Entry 4Q5S (X-ray diffraction, 3.00 A resolution); this record covers chains D and E of the 9 polymer chains in the assembly.

[Chain D]
Name: DNA-directed RNA polymerase subunit beta'
Organism: Thermus thermophilus
Notes: EC 2.7.7.6
UniProt: Q8RQE8 (RPOC_THET8); residue numbers follow UniProt; this construct covers 1-1524
Amino-acid sequence (1524 residues; each row starts with the number of its first residue):
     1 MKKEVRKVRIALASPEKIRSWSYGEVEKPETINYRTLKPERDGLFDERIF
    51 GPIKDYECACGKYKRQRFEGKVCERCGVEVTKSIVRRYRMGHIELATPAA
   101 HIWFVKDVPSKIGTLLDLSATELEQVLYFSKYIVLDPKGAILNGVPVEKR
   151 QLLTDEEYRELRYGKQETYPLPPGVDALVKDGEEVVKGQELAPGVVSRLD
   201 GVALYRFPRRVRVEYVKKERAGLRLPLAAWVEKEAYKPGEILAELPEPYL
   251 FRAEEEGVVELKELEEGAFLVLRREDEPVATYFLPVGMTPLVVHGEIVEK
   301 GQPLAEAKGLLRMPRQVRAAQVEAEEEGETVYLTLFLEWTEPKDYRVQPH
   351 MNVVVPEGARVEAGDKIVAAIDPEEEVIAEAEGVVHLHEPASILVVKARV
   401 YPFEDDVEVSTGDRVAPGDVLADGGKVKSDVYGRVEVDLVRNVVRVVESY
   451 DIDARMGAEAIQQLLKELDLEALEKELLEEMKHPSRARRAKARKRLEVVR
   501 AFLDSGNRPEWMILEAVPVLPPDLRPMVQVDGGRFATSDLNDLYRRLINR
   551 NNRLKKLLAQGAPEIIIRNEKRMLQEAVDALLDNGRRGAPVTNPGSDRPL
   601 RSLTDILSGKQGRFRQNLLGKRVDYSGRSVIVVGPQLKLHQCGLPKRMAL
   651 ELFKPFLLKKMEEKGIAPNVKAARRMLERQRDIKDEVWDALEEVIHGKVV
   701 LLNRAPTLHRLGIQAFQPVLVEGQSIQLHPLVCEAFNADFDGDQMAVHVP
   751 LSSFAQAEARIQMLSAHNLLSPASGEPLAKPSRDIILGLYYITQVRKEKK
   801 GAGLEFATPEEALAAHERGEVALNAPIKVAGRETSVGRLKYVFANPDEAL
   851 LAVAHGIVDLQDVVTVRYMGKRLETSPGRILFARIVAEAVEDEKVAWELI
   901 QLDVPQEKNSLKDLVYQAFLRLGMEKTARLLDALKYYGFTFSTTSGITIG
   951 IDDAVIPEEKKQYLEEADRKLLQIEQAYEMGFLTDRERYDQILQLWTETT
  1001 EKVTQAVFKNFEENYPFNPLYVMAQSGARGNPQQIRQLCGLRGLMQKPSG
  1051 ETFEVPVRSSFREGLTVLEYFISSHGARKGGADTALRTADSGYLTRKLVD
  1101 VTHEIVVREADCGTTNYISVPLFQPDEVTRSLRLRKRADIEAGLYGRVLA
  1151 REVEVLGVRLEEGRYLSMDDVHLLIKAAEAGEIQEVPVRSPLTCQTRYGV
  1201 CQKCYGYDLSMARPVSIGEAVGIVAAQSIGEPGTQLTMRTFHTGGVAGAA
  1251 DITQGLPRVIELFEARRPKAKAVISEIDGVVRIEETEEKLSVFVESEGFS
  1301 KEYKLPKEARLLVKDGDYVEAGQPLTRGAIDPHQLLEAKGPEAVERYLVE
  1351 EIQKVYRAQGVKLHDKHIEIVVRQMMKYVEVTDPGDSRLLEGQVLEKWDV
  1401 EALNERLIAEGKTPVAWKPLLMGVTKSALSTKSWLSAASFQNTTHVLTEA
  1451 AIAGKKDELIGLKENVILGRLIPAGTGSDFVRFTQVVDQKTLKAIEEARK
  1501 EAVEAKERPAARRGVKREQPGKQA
Unresolved in the structure: 1-3, 1239-1253, 1503-1524
Ion coordination: Zn2+ site 1: Cys58, Cys60, Cys73, Cys76; Mg2+: Asp739, Asp741, Asp743 (shared with 2 residues of chain I); Zn2+ site 2: Cys1112, Cys1194, Cys1201, Cys1204
What the authors report for this chain:
  - conformationally variable residues (order/disorder transition): Arg1239 to Thr1253
  - specificity-determining residues: Arg704 (proposed by the authors, not directly observed)

[Chain E]
Name: DNA-directed RNA polymerase subunit omega
Organism: Thermus thermophilus HB8
Notes: EC 2.7.7.6
UniProt: Q8RQE7 (RPOZ_THET8); residue numbers follow UniProt; this construct covers 1-99
Amino-acid sequence (99 residues; numbered 1 to 99; the number before each row is that of its first residue):
     1 MAEPGIDKLFGMVDSKYRLTVVVAKRAQQLLRHGFKNTVLEPEERPKMQT
    51 LEGLFDDPNAVTWAMKELLTGRLVFGENLVPEDRLQKEMERLYPVEREE
Unresolved in the structure: 1, 96-99

[Chain D / chain E interface]
Pairs across the interface - 97 pairs, chain D then chain E:
  His640(D) - Ala2(E)
  Lys664(D) - Glu52(E)  salt bridge
  Asp689(D) - Leu51(E)
  Glu693(D) - Met48(E)
  His696(D) - Met48(E)
  His696(D) - Asp57(E)  salt bridge
  His696(D) - Asn59(E)
  Gly697(D) - Asn59(E)
  Lys698(D) - Asn59(E)
  Ser753(D) - Ala24(E)
  Ser753(D) - Gln28(E)
  Ser753(D) - Leu31(E)
  Phe754(D) - Val21(E)  hydrophobic
  Phe754(D) - Ala24(E)  hydrophobic
  Phe754(D) - Gln28(E)
  Ala757(D) - Thr20(E)
  Glu758(D) - Thr20(E)
  Arg760(D) - Glu3(E)  salt bridge
  Arg760(D) - Asn59(E)  hydrogen bond
  Arg760(D) - Val61(E)
  Arg760(D) - Thr62(E)  hydrogen bond
  Ile761(D) - Phe10(E)  hydrophobic
  Ile761(D) - Thr20(E)
  Ile761(D) - Val23(E)  hydrophobic
  Gln762(D) - Tyr17(E)
  Gln762(D) - Thr20(E)  hydrogen bond
  Leu764(D) - Glu3(E)
  Ala766(D) - Ala2(E)  hydrophobic
  His767(D) - Glu3(E)  hydrogen bond (side chain-backbone)
  His767(D) - Ile6(E)
  Gly923(D) - Asp7(E)
  Met924(D) - Ile6(E)  hydrophobic
  Met924(D) - Asp7(E)  hydrogen bond (backbone-side chain)
  Glu925(D) - Ala2(E)
  Glu925(D) - Glu3(E)
  Glu925(D) - Pro4(E)
  Glu925(D) - Gly5(E)  hydrogen bond (side chain-backbone)
  Glu925(D) - Asp7(E)
  Asp1208(D) - Lys16(E)  salt bridge
  Met1211(D) - Phe10(E)  hydrophobic
  Met1211(D) - Lys16(E)
  Arg1213(D) - Phe10(E)
  Ser1216(D) - Ser15(E)
  Ser1216(D) - Lys16(E)  hydrogen bond (side chain-backbone)
  Ser1216(D) - Tyr17(E)
  Ile1217(D) - Ser15(E)
  Ile1217(D) - Tyr17(E)
  Gly1218(D) - Tyr17(E)
  Glu1219(D) - Lys16(E)
  Glu1219(D) - Tyr17(E)  hydrogen bond
  Gly1475(D) - Tyr17(E)
  Thr1476(D) - Tyr17(E)
  Thr1476(D) - Thr20(E)
  Thr1476(D) - Val21(E)
  Phe1480(D) - Asp14(E)
  Phe1480(D) - Arg18(E)  hydrogen bond (backbone-side chain)
  Phe1480(D) - Glu77(E)
  Val1481(D) - Ser15(E)
  Val1481(D) - Tyr17(E)  hydrophobic
  Val1481(D) - Arg18(E)
  Val1481(D) - Val21(E)
  Arg1482(D) - Lys25(E)  hydrogen bond (backbone-side chain)
  Phe1483(D) - Lys25(E)
  Phe1483(D) - Glu77(E)
  Thr1484(D) - Arg18(E)  hydrogen bond
  Thr1484(D) - Val22(E)
  Thr1484(D) - Lys25(E)  hydrogen bond (backbone-side chain)
  Thr1484(D) - Gly76(E)
  Thr1484(D) - Glu77(E)
  Gln1485(D) - Val74(E)
  Gln1485(D) - Phe75(E)
  Gln1485(D) - Gly76(E)  hydrogen bond (backbone-backbone)
  Gln1485(D) - Leu79(E)
  Gln1485(D) - Val80(E)  hydrogen bond (side chain-backbone)
  Gln1485(D) - Glu82(E)  hydrogen bond
  Val1486(D) - Val22(E)
  Val1486(D) - Gln29(E)  hydrogen bond (backbone-side chain)
  Val1486(D) - Val74(E)
  Val1487(D) - Leu73(E)
  Val1487(D) - Val74(E)  hydrogen bond (backbone-backbone)
  Val1487(D) - Leu85(E)  hydrophobic
  Asp1488(D) - Arg26(E)  salt bridge
  Asp1488(D) - Val39(E)
  Asp1488(D) - Arg72(E)
  Asp1488(D) - Leu73(E)
  Gln1489(D) - Arg72(E)
  Lys1490(D) - Tyr93(E)
  Thr1491(D) - Met89(E)
  Thr1491(D) - Leu92(E)
  Thr1491(D) - Tyr93(E)
  Ala1494(D) - Glu88(E)
  Ala1494(D) - Leu92(E)  hydrophobic
  Ile1495(D) - Arg84(E)
  Ile1495(D) - Leu85(E)  hydrophobic
  Ile1495(D) - Glu88(E)
  Arg1499(D) - Pro81(E)
  Arg1499(D) - Arg84(E)
Interface residues without a listed pair, chain D (51 interface residues in all): Glu692, Ser752, Gln756, Ala928, Gln1202, Asp1479, Ala1498
Interface residues without a listed pair, chain E (54 interface residues in all): Leu19, Ala27, Asn37, Lys47, Thr50, Pro58, Met65, Arg91

[In short]
Chain D and chain E form an interface of 51 and 54 residues respectively; the contacts include 17 hydrogen
bonds and 5 salt bridges. Among the polar pairs are Lys664(D)-Glu52(E), His696(D)-Asp57(E) and
Arg760(D)-Glu3(E). The Zn2+ site 1 is built by Cys58(D), Cys60(D), Cys73(D) and Cys76(D). From the paper: the
specificity determinant Arg704(D); conformational variability at Arg1239(D).
Here chain D is DNA-directed RNA polymerase subunit beta' (Thermus thermophilus) and chain E is DNA-directed
RNA polymerase subunit omega (Thermus thermophilus HB8). Entry 4Q5S (Thermus thermophilus RNA polymerase
initially transcribing complex containing 6-mer RNA) was determined by X-ray diffraction, deposited together
with 4Q4Z.
